Entry 8TOM (electron microscopy, 3.10 A resolution); this record covers chains G and H of the 9 polymer chains in the assembly.

[Chain G (and H)]
Molecule: DNA-directed RNA polymerase subunit alpha
Source organism: Escherichia coli (strain K12)
Notes: EC 2.7.7.6; chain H of this document is another copy of the same molecule, construct and numbering; everything in this record applies to it too
UniProtKB: P0A7Z4 (RPOA_ECOLI); residues 1-329 here = UniProt positions 1-329
Amino-acid sequence (329 residues; each row starts with the number of its first residue):
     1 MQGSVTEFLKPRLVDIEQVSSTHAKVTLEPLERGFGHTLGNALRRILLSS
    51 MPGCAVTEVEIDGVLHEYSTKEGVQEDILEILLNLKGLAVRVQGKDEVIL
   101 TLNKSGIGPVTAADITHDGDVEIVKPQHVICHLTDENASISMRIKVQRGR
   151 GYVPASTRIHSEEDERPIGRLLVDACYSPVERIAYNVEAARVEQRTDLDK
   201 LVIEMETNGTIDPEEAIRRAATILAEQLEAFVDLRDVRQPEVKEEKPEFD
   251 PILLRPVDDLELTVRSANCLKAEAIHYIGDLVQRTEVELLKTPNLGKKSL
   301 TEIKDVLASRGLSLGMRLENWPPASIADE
Not modelled in the structure: 1-3, 235-329 (chain H: 1-3, 159-170, 235-329)
Curated features (UniProtKB/Swiss-Prot):
  - region: Glu-162 to Glu-165 (Required for interaction with Crp at class II promoters)
  - modified residue: Arg-265 (ADP-ribosylarginine), Lys-297 (N6-acetyllysine), Lys-298 (N6-acetyllysine)
  - mutagenesis: Arg-45 (R45C: In rpoA112; temperature-sensitive, blocks RNA polymerase assembly), Glu-162 to Glu-165 (5-fold decrease in CRP-class II promoter-dependent transcription), Glu-165 (E165K: 5-fold decrease in CRP-class II promoter-dependent transcription), Arg-191 (R191C: In rpoA101; temperature-sensitive)

[Interface between chain G and chain H]
Contacting residue pairs (68; chain G residue first):
  Ser-4(G) with Pro-52(H); Arg-148(H)
  Val-5(G) with Arg-148(H); Arg-150(H)
  Glu-7(G) with Glu-226(H)
  Phe-8(G) with Ser-50(H); Arg-150(H)
  Leu-9(G) with Gln-227(H), hydrogen bond (backbone-side chain)
  Lys-10(G) with Glu-226(H)
  Pro-11(G) with Gln-227(H); Ala-230(H)
  Arg-12(G) with Ala-230(H)
  Leu-13(G) with Phe-231(H)
  Leu-28(G) with Phe-231(H), hydrophobic
  Gly-34(G) with Arg-45(H), hydrogen bond (backbone-side chain)
  Phe-35(G) with Ile-46(H), hydrophobic; Ser-50(H); Ile-223(H), hydrophobic
  Thr-38(G) with Ala-42(H); Arg-45(H), hydrogen bond
  Leu-39(G) with Leu-224(H), hydrophobic; Leu-228(H), hydrophobic
  Ala-42(G) with Thr-38(H)
  Arg-45(G) with Gly-34(H), hydrogen bond (side chain-backbone); His-37(H); Thr-38(H)
  Ser-50(G) with Phe-8(H); Phe-35(H)
  Pro-52(G) with Val-5(H), hydrophobic
  Arg-148(G) with Val-5(H)
  Arg-150(G) with Ser-4(H); Val-5(H), hydrogen bond (side chain-backbone); Glu-7(H); Glu-32(H), salt bridge
  Arg-218(G) with Ala-230(H); Phe-231(H), hydrogen bond (side chain-backbone); Asp-233(H)
  Ala-221(G) with Phe-231(H), hydrophobic; Val-232(H)
  Thr-222(G) with Val-232(H); Asp-233(H), hydrogen bond
  Ile-223(G) with Phe-8(H), hydrophobic; Phe-35(H), hydrophobic
  Leu-224(G) with Leu-228(H), hydrophobic
  Ala-225(G) with Val-232(H), hydrophobic
  Glu-226(G) with Lys-10(H), hydrogen bond (backbone-side chain)
  Gln-227(G) with Phe-8(H); Leu-9(H); Lys-10(H); Phe-35(H); Leu-39(H)
  Leu-228(G) with Leu-39(H), hydrophobic; Leu-224(H), hydrophobic
  Ala-230(G) with Pro-11(H), hydrophobic
  Phe-231(G) with Leu-28(H), hydrophobic; Leu-39(H), hydrophobic; Leu-43(H), hydrophobic; Leu-201(H), hydrophobic; Arg-218(H); Ala-221(H), hydrophobic
  Val-232(G) with Arg-218(H); Ala-221(H); Thr-222(H)
  Asp-233(G) with Arg-218(H)
  Leu-234(G) with Val-14(H), hydrophobic; Glu-214(H); Ile-217(H), hydrophobic; Arg-218(H)
Interface residues without a listed pair, chain G (39 interface residues in all): Glu-32, Arg-33, His-37, Ile-46, Gly-149
Interface residues without a listed pair, chain H (41 interface residues in all): Leu-31, Gly-149, Ala-225

[Overview]
Chain G and chain H form an interface of 39 and 41 residues respectively, with 8 hydrogen bonds and 1 salt
bridge. Among the polar pairs are Arg-150(G)/Glu-32(H), Leu-9(G)/Gln-227(H) and Gly-34(G)/Arg-45(H). From
UniProt: 6 mutagenesis sites on chain G.
Both chains are DNA-directed RNA polymerase subunit alpha (Escherichia coli (strain K12)). Entry 8TOM
(Escherichia coli RNA polymerase closed complex intermediate at the lambda PR promoter) was determined by
electron microscopy, deposited together with 8TO1, 8TO6, 8TO8 and 8TOE.
